3WE4 - chain A; structure by X-ray diffraction, 2.00 A resolution.

== Chain A ==
Protein: Ribosomal protein S6 kinase beta-1
From: Homo sapiens
Notes: EC 2.7.11.1
UniProtKB: P23443 (KS6B1_HUMAN); residue numbers follow UniProt; this construct covers 78-399
Sequence (329 residues; numbered 71 to 399; the number before each row is that of its first residue):
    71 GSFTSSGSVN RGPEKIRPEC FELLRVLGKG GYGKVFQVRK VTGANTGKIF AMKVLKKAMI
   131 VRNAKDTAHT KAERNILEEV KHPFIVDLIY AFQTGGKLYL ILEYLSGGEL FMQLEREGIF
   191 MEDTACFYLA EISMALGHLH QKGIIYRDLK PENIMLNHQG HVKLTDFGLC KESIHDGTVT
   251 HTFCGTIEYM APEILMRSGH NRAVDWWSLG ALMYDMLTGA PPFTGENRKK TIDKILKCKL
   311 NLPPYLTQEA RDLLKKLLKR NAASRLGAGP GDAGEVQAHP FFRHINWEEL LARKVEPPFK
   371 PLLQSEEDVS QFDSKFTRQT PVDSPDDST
Unresolved in the structure: 71-84, 247-249, 375-399
Differences from the reference sequence: expression tag (71-77)
Modified positions: T252 (phosphothreonine; TPO)
Swiss-Prot annotation at these positions:
  - active site: D218 (Proton acceptor)
  - binding site (ATP): L97 to V105, K123
  - modified residue: T252 (Phosphothreonine), S394 (Phosphoserine)
  - natural variant: G289 (G289E: In a colorectal cancer sample)
  - mutagenesis: K167 (K167N: Greatly reduces activity. Greatly reduces phosphorylation at T-412 and moderately reduces phosphorylation at T-252), S394 (S394A: Loss of activity. Loss of phosphorylation at T-412)
Bound ions: Zn2+: C240, H245, H251, C254
Small-molecule neighbours: 5FI (2-{[4-(5-ethylpyrimidin-4-yl)piperazin-1-yl]methyl}-5-(trifluoromethyl)-1H-benzimidazole): L97, G98, K99, G100, G101, Y102, G103, K104, V105, A121, K123, V124, L125, V156, L172, E173, Y174, L175, M225, L239, C240, K241
Reported in the primary citation:
  - binding site for 5FI: L97, G103, V105, A121, K123, L125, L172, M225, K241
  - contacts within the chain: K123-E143, Y102-D136
  - post-translational modification sites: T252
  - Zn2+ coordination: C240, H245, H251, C254
  - conformationally variable residues (order/disorder transition): G247 to V249

== In short ==
Chain A binds compound 5FI. The Zn2+ site is built by C240, H245, H251 and C254. Curated annotation (UniProt)
lists active-site residue D218, 10 ATP-binding residues and 2 mutagenesis sites. The paper reports a binding
site for 5FI at L97, G103 and V105 among others; Zn2+ coordination by C240, H245 and H251 among others.
Chain A is Ribosomal protein S6 kinase beta-1 (Homo sapiens); the structure, Crystal structure of S6K1 kinase
domain in complex with a pyrimidine derivative PF-4708671
2-{[4-(5-ethylpyrimidin-4-yl)piperazin-1-yl]methyl}-5-(trifluoromethyl)-1H-benzimidazole, was determined by
X-ray diffraction (same publication as 3WF5, 3WF6, 3WF7, 3WF8 and 3WF9).
